PDB entry 6FDN | X-ray diffraction, 2.90 A resolution | chains A and B

== Chain A (and B) ==
Name: Serine/threonine-protein kinase RIO2
Organism: Homo sapiens
Notes: EC 2.7.11.1; chain B of this document is another copy of the same molecule, construct and numbering; everything in this record applies to it too
UniProt: Q9BVS4 (RIOK2_HUMAN), isoform Q9BVS4-2; numbering as in UniProt (aligned over 1-320)
Sequence (320 residues; numbered 1 to 320; the number before each row is that of its first residue):
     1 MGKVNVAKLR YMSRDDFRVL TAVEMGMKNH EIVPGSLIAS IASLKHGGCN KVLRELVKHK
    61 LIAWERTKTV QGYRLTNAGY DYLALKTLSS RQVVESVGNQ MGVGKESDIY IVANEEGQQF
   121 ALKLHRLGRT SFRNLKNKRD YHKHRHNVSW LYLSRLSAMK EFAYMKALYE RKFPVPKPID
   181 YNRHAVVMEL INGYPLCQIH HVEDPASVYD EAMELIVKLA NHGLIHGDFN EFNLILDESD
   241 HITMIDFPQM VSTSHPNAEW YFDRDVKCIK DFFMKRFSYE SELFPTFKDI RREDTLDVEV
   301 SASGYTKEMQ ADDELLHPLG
Not modelled in the structure: 1-17, 24-31, 44-48, 65-71, 129-149, 291-320 (chain B: 1-11, 66-70, 115-117, 128-146, 291-320)
Swiss-Prot annotation at these positions:
  - active site: Asp228 (Proton acceptor)
  - binding site (ATP): Lys123
  - natural variant: His144 (H144R; H144Y), Ile216 (I216T: In a renal clear cell carcinoma sample)
  - mutagenesis: Lys123 (K123A: Abolishes autophosphorylation; impairs release of pre-40S trans-acting factors and rRNA processing; when associated with A-246), Asp246 (D246A: Abolishes autophosphorylation; impairs release of pre-40S trans-acting factors and rRNA processing; when associated with A-123)
From the paper describing this entry:
  - contacts within the chain: Lys267-Asp271
  - self-association interface (contacts with another copy of this molecule); pairs are residue here / residue on that copy: Gly104-His255, Glu106-Gln249, Asp228-Tyr261 (hydrogen bond), Asp228-Arg264 (hydrogen bond), Glu231-Trp260, Arg264-Arg264 (hydrophobic contact), Lys105, Glu106, Leu153, Leu156, Glu231, Gln249
  - catalytic residues: Lys123, Asp228, Asp246 (citing earlier work)

== Chain A / chain B interface ==
Contacting residue pairs (44):
  Val103(A) - His255(B)
  Gly104(A) - His255(B)  hydrogen bond (backbone-side chain)
  Lys105(A) - Gln249(B)  hydrogen bond (side chain-backbone)
  Lys105(A) - Val251(B)
  Lys105(A) - His255(B)
  Lys105(A) - Tyr261(B)
  Glu106(A) - Lys160(B)  salt bridge
  Glu106(A) - Gln249(B)
  Leu127(A) - Lys160(B)
  Gly128(A) - Tyr164(B)
  Gly128(A) - Met250(B)
  Trp150(A) - Tyr164(B)  hydrophobic
  Tyr152(A) - Tyr152(B)  hydrogen bond
  Tyr152(A) - Leu156(B)
  Leu153(A) - Lys160(B)
  Leu156(A) - Leu153(B)
  Leu156(A) - Leu156(B)  hydrophobic
  Leu156(A) - Lys160(B)
  Ser157(A) - Lys160(B)  hydrogen bond
  Met159(A) - Val148(B)  hydrophobic
  Met159(A) - Tyr152(B)  hydrophobic
  Lys160(A) - Glu106(B)  salt bridge
  Lys160(A) - Leu153(B)
  Ala163(A) - Trp150(B)  hydrophobic
  Asp228(A) - Tyr261(B)  hydrogen bond
  Asp228(A) - Arg264(B)  salt bridge
  Asn230(A) - Trp260(B)
  Asn230(A) - Arg264(B)
  Glu231(A) - Trp260(B)  hydrogen bond
  Phe232(A) - Asn257(B)
  Phe232(A) - Trp260(B)  hydrophobic
  Pro248(A) - Gln249(B)  hydrogen bond (backbone-side chain)
  Gln249(A) - Lys105(B)  hydrogen bond
  Gln249(A) - Gln249(B)
  His255(A) - Gly104(B)  hydrogen bond (side chain-backbone)
  His255(A) - Lys105(B)
  Asn257(A) - Phe232(B)
  Trp260(A) - Asn230(B)
  Trp260(A) - Glu231(B)  hydrogen bond
  Trp260(A) - Phe232(B)  hydrophobic
  Tyr261(A) - Asp228(B)  hydrogen bond
  Arg264(A) - Asp228(B)  salt bridge
  Arg264(A) - Arg264(B)
  Cys268(A) - Trp260(B)  hydrophobic
Also at the interface, not in a pair above, chain A (35 interface residues in all): Arg155, Phe162, Tyr164, Lys166, Gly227, Asn233, Met250, Val251, Pro256
Also at the interface, not in a pair above, chain B (33 interface residues in all): Val103, Leu127, Asn147, Ser157, Met159, Ala163, Leu224, Gly227, Asn233, Pro256, Cys268

== Overview ==
35 residues of chain A face 33 of chain B across their interface, with 11 hydrogen bonds and 4 salt bridges.
Polar pairs include Glu106(A)-Lys160(B), Asp228(A)-Arg264(B) and Gly104(A)-His255(B). The paper reports
catalytic residues Lys123(A), Asp228(A) and Asp246(A); a self-association interface involving Gly104(A),
Lys105(A) and Glu106(A) among others.
Chain A and chain B are both Serine/threonine-protein kinase RIO2 (Homo sapiens); the structure, Rio2
structure, was determined by X-ray diffraction (same publication as 6FDM and 6FDO).
